7LN5 - chains D and E of the 7 polymer chains in the assembly; structure by electron microscopy, 3.09 A resolution.

[Chain D (and E)]
Name: Transitional endoplasmic reticulum ATPase
Source organism: Homo sapiens
Notes: EC 3.6.4.6; chain E of this document is another copy of the same molecule, construct and numbering; everything in this record applies to it too
UniProtKB: P55072 (TERA_HUMAN); residues 1-806 here = UniProt positions 1-806
Sequence (806 residues; each row starts with the number of its first residue):
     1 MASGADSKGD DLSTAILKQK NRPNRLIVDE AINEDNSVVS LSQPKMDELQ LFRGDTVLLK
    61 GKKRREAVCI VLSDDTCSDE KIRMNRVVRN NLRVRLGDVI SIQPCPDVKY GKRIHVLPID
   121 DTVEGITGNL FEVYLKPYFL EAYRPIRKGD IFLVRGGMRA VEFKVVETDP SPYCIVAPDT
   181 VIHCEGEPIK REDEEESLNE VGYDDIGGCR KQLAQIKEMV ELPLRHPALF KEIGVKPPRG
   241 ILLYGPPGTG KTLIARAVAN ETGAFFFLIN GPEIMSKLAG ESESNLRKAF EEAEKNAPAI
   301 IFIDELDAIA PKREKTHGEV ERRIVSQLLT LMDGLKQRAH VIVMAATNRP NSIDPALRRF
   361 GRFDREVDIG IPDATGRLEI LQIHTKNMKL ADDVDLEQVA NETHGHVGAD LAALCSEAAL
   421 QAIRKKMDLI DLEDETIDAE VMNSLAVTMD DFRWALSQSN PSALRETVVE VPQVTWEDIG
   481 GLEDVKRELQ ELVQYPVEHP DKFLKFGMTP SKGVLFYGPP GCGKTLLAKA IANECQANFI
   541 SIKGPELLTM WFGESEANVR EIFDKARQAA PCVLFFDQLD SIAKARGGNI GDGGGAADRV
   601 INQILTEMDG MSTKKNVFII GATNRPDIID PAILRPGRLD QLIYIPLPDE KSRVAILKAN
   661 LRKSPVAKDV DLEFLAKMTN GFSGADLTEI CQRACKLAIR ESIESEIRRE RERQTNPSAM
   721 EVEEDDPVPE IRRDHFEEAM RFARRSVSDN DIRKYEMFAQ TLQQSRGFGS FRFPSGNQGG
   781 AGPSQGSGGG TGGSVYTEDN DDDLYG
Unresolved in the structure: 1-11, 715-726, 776-806 (chain E: 1-11, 715-726, 767-806)
Differences from the reference sequence: engineered mutation Glu-232 (Ala in P55072), Gln-578 (Glu in P55072)
Ion coordination: Mg2+ site 1: Thr-252 (together with ATP); Mg2+ site 2: Thr-525 (together with ATP)
Ligand contacts:
  - ATP (adenosine-5'-triphosphate), molecule 1: Asp-205, Ile-206, Gly-207, Cys-209, Pro-246, Pro-247, Gly-248, Thr-249, Gly-250, Lys-251, Thr-252, Leu-253, Arg-256, Glu-305, Asn-348, Ile-380, Ile-383, His-384, Gly-408, Ala-409
  - ATP, molecule 2: Asp-333, Ala-356, Arg-359, Phe-360, Arg-362
  - ATP, molecule 3: Asp-478, Ile-479, Gly-480, Leu-482, Pro-519, Pro-520, Gly-521, Cys-522, Gly-523, Lys-524, Thr-525, Leu-526, Gln-578, Asn-624, Ile-656, Asn-660, Gly-684, Ala-685, Thr-688
  - ATP, molecule 4: Asp-609, Arg-635, Arg-638
UniProt features mapped onto this chain:
  - region: Thr-797 to Gly-806 (Interaction with UBXN6)
  - motif: Asp-802 to Gly-806 (PIM motif)
  - binding site (ATP): Pro-247 to Leu-253, Asn-348, His-384, Gly-521 to Leu-526
  - modified residue: Ala-2 (N-acetylalanine), Ser-3 (Phosphoserine), Ser-7 (Phosphoserine), Ser-13 (Phosphoserine), Ser-37 (Phosphoserine), Lys-315 (N6,N6,N6-trimethyllysine), Thr-436 (Phosphothreonine), Ser-462 (Phosphoserine), Lys-502 (N6-acetyllysine), Lys-505 (N6-acetyllysine), Lys-668 (N6-acetyllysine), Ser-702 (Phosphoserine), Lys-754 (N6-acetyllysine), Ser-770 (Phosphoserine), Ser-775 (Phosphoserine), Ser-787 (Phosphoserine), Tyr-805 (Phosphotyrosine)
  - cross-link (Glycyl lysine isopeptide (Lys-Gly)): Lys-8 (interchain with G-Cter in SUMO2), Lys-18 (interchain with G-Cter in SUMO2)
  - natural variant: Arg-95 (R95G: In IBMPFD1), Gly-97 (G97E: In CMT2Y), Ile-126 (I126F: In IBMPFD1; uncertain significance), Arg-155 (R155C: In IBMPFD1; R155H: In FTDALS6 and IBMPFD1; R155L: In IBMPFD1; R155P: In IBMPFD1; R155S: In IBMPFD1), Arg-159 (R159G: In FTDALS6; R159H: In IBMPFD1), Ala-160 (A160T: In IBMPFD1; uncertain significance), Glu-185 (E185K: In CMT2Y), Arg-191 (R191Q: In FTDALS6 and IBMPFD1), Leu-198 (L198W: In IBMPFD1), Glu-232 (A232E: In IBMPFD1; this construct carries the variant), Ile-254 (I254F: In IBMPFD1; uncertain significance), Ile-369 (I369T: In IBMPFD1; uncertain significance), 2 further natural variant entries in UniProt
  - mutagenesis: Phe-52 to Asp-55 (Abolishes interaction with NPLOC4; when associated with A-110), Arg-53 (R53A: Minor effect on affinity for ATP and ADP), Arg-86 (R86A: Strongly increased affinity for ATP. Strongly reduced affinity for ADP), Tyr-110 (Y110A: Abolishes interaction with NPLOC4; when associated with 52-A--A-55), Arg-113 to His-115 (Severely reduced binding to DERL1), Phe-131 (F131R: Severely reduced binding to DERL1), Leu-140 (L140D: Severely reduced binding to DERL1), Asp-179 (D179R: No effect on binding to DERL1), His-183 (H183W: Severely reduced binding to DERL1), Lys-251 (K251Q: Impairs ERAD degradation of HMGCR and does not inhibit interaction with RHBDD1; when associated with Q-524), Glu-305 (E305Q: Defect in ubiquitin-dependent protein degradation by the proteasome; when associated with Q-578), Lys-312 (K312A: Does not affect methylation by VCPKMT), 7 further mutagenesis entries in UniProt
What the authors report for this chain:
  - binding site for ATP: Arg-256, Asp-333, Arg-362, Asp-609, Arg-638
  - mutagenesis - W551A/F552A, R599A: abolished catalytic activity
  - mutagenesis - I590A/D592A: unchanged catalytic activity
  - contacts within the chain: Phe-552/Arg-599 (pi stacking)
  - self-association interface (contacts with another copy of this molecule); pairs are residue here / residue on that copy: Trp-551/His-317 (pi stacking)
  - disease-associated variants - A232E: increased catalytic activity (citing earlier work)
  - mutagenesis - E578Q: decreased catalytic activity (citing earlier work)
  - mutagenesis - L464A: decreased catalytic activity

[How chain D and chain E interact]
Contacting residue pairs - 207 pairs, chain D then chain E:
  Leu-12(D) / Arg-424(E)
  Leu-12(D) / Lys-425(E)
  Leu-12(D) / Asp-428(E)
  Ala-15(D) / Asp-428(E)
  Ile-16(D) / Met-427(E)  hydrophobic
  Lys-18(D) / Asp-431(E)
  Gln-19(D) / Asp-431(E)
  Lys-20(D) / Leu-429(E)
  Lys-20(D) / Asp-431(E)
  Lys-20(D) / Asp-434(E)  salt bridge
  Arg-22(D) / Glu-433(E)  hydrogen bond (side chain-backbone)
  Arg-22(D) / Asp-434(E)  salt bridge
  Arg-25(D) / Glu-433(E)  hydrogen bond (side chain-backbone)
  Glu-218(D) / Arg-424(E)  salt bridge
  Glu-221(D) / Leu-432(E)
  Leu-222(D) / Ile-423(E)  hydrophobic
  Leu-222(D) / Leu-432(E)  hydrophobic
  Arg-225(D) / Leu-432(E)
  His-226(D) / Asp-431(E)
  His-226(D) / Leu-432(E)  hydrogen bond (side chain-backbone)
  His-226(D) / Asp-434(E)
  His-226(D) / Ile-437(E)
  Leu-229(D) / Ile-423(E)  hydrophobic
  Leu-229(D) / Ile-430(E)  hydrophobic
  Leu-229(D) / Met-442(E)  hydrophobic
  Leu-229(D) / Leu-445(E)  hydrophobic
  Phe-230(D) / Leu-420(E)  hydrophobic
  Phe-230(D) / Ile-423(E)  hydrophobic
  Lys-231(D) / Glu-195(E)  salt bridge
  Glu-232(D) / Lys-389(E)  salt bridge
  Glu-232(D) / Met-442(E)
  Ile-233(D) / Met-388(E)
  Ile-233(D) / Lys-389(E)
  Ile-233(D) / Ala-419(E)
  Ile-233(D) / Leu-445(E)  hydrophobic
  Ile-233(D) / Val-447(E)  hydrophobic
  Gly-234(D) / Asn-387(E)
  Gly-234(D) / Met-388(E)
  Val-235(D) / Ser-416(E)
  Val-235(D) / Ala-419(E)  hydrophobic
  Lys-236(D) / Ser-416(E)
  Ala-279(D) / Ser-276(E)
  Ala-279(D) / Lys-277(E)  hydrogen bond (backbone-backbone)
  Gly-280(D) / Met-275(E)
  Glu-283(D) / Pro-272(E)
  Arg-287(D) / Glu-273(E)
  Arg-313(D) / Asp-307(E)  salt bridge
  Arg-313(D) / Asn-348(E)  hydrogen bond
  Arg-313(D) / Arg-349(E)
  Lys-315(D) / Glu-554(E)
  Lys-315(D) / Asn-558(E)
  His-317(D) / His-317(E)
  Glu-319(D) / Thr-316(E)
  Glu-319(D) / His-317(E)  hydrogen bond (side chain-backbone)
  Glu-319(D) / Gly-318(E)
  Glu-319(D) / Glu-321(E)
  Arg-323(D) / Pro-272(E)
  Arg-323(D) / Met-275(E)
  Arg-323(D) / Ala-308(E)
  Arg-323(D) / Glu-321(E)  salt bridge
  Ser-326(D) / Pro-272(E)
  Ser-326(D) / Ala-308(E)
  Gln-327(D) / Pro-272(E)
  Gln-327(D) / Glu-273(E)
  Thr-330(D) / Asn-270(E)
  Thr-330(D) / Glu-305(E)
  Asp-333(D) / Arg-256(E)  salt bridge
  Gly-334(D) / Thr-252(E)
  Gly-334(D) / Arg-256(E)  hydrogen bond (backbone-side chain)
  Leu-335(D) / Thr-252(E)
  Leu-335(D) / Ala-255(E)  hydrophobic
  Leu-335(D) / Arg-256(E)
  Leu-335(D) / Phe-266(E)  hydrophobic
  Leu-335(D) / Leu-268(E)  hydrophobic
  Gln-337(D) / Arg-256(E)  hydrogen bond
  Pro-355(D) / Glu-466(E)
  Ala-356(D) / Pro-247(E)  hydrophobic
  Ala-356(D) / Asn-348(E)
  Arg-358(D) / Ser-462(E)
  Arg-358(D) / Arg-465(E)
  Arg-358(D) / Glu-466(E)
  Arg-359(D) / Gly-248(E)
  Arg-359(D) / Ser-462(E)
  Arg-359(D) / Arg-465(E)
  Phe-360(D) / Ala-409(E)
  Phe-360(D) / Ala-412(E)  hydrophobic
  Phe-360(D) / Ala-413(E)  hydrophobic
  Phe-360(D) / Ser-416(E)
  Phe-363(D) / Arg-465(E)  hydrogen bond (backbone-side chain)
  Asp-364(D) / Arg-465(E)  hydrogen bond (backbone-side chain)
  Arg-365(D) / Glu-417(E)  salt bridge
  Arg-365(D) / Leu-420(E)
  Arg-365(D) / Arg-424(E)
  Glu-366(D) / Arg-465(E)  salt bridge
  Arg-487(D) / Arg-700(E)
  Glu-488(D) / Arg-693(E)  salt bridge
  Glu-488(D) / Lys-696(E)  salt bridge
  Glu-488(D) / Arg-700(E)  salt bridge
  Glu-491(D) / Lys-696(E)  salt bridge
  Glu-491(D) / Arg-700(E)  salt bridge
  Tyr-495(D) / Ile-699(E)  hydrophobic
  Tyr-495(D) / Arg-700(E)
  Tyr-495(D) / Ile-703(E)  hydrophobic
  Tyr-495(D) / Glu-704(E)
  His-499(D) / Ile-703(E)
  His-499(D) / Glu-706(E)
  Lys-502(D) / Ile-699(E)
  Lys-502(D) / Ser-702(E)  hydrogen bond
  Lys-502(D) / Ile-703(E)
  Lys-502(D) / Glu-706(E)  salt bridge
  Phe-503(D) / Ile-699(E)  hydrophobic
  Lys-505(D) / Pro-665(E)
  Lys-505(D) / Val-728(E)
  Lys-505(D) / Pro-729(E)  hydrogen bond (side chain-backbone)
  Phe-506(D) / Ser-664(E)  hydrogen bond (backbone-side chain)
  Phe-506(D) / Pro-665(E)
  Phe-506(D) / Cys-695(E)  hydrophobic
  Phe-506(D) / Ala-698(E)  hydrophobic
  Phe-506(D) / Ile-699(E)  hydrophobic
  Phe-506(D) / Val-728(E)
  Phe-506(D) / Ile-731(E)  hydrophobic
  Met-508(D) / Leu-661(E)  hydrophobic
  Met-508(D) / Ser-664(E)
  Met-508(D) / Cys-691(E)
  Met-508(D) / Gln-692(E)
  Met-508(D) / Cys-695(E)  hydrophobic
  Thr-509(D) / Gln-692(E)  hydrogen bond (backbone-side chain)
  Ser-511(D) / Glu-689(E)
  Ser-511(D) / Gln-692(E)  hydrogen bond
  Trp-551(D) / Met-550(E)  hydrophobic
  Phe-552(D) / Leu-548(E)  hydrophobic
  Phe-552(D) / Thr-549(E)
  Phe-552(D) / Ser-555(E)
  Phe-552(D) / Ala-596(E)  hydrophobic
  Phe-552(D) / Ala-597(E)
  Glu-554(D) / Met-550(E)
  Glu-556(D) / Pro-545(E)
  Arg-560(D) / Pro-545(E)  hydrogen bond (side chain-backbone)
  Arg-560(D) / Glu-546(E)
  Arg-586(D) / Asp-580(E)  salt bridge
  Arg-586(D) / Asn-624(E)
  Arg-586(D) / Arg-625(E)  hydrogen bond (backbone-side chain)
  Ile-590(D) / Gly-588(E)
  Gly-591(D) / Asn-589(E)
  Gly-593(D) / Gly-591(E)
  Gly-594(D) / Gly-591(E)  hydrogen bond (backbone-backbone)
  Gly-594(D) / Asp-592(E)
  Asp-598(D) / Lys-584(E)  salt bridge
  Arg-599(D) / Pro-545(E)
  Arg-599(D) / Leu-548(E)
  Arg-599(D) / Ser-581(E)
  Asn-602(D) / Gln-578(E)
  Asn-602(D) / Asp-580(E)  hydrogen bond
  Asn-602(D) / Ser-581(E)
  Gln-603(D) / Lys-543(E)
  Gln-603(D) / Pro-545(E)
  Gln-603(D) / Glu-546(E)
  Leu-605(D) / Gln-578(E)
  Thr-606(D) / Lys-543(E)
  Thr-606(D) / Asp-577(E)
  Thr-606(D) / Gln-578(E)
  Glu-607(D) / Lys-543(E)  salt bridge
  Gly-610(D) / Thr-525(E)
  Gly-610(D) / Lys-529(E)  hydrogen bond (backbone-side chain)
  Gly-610(D) / Asp-577(E)
  Met-611(D) / Val-469(E)
  Met-611(D) / Thr-525(E)
  Met-611(D) / Ala-528(E)  hydrophobic
  Met-611(D) / Lys-529(E)
  Met-611(D) / Phe-539(E)  hydrophobic
  Met-611(D) / Phe-575(E)  hydrophobic
  Ser-612(D) / Glu-470(E)
  Ser-612(D) / Pro-472(E)
  Thr-613(D) / Glu-470(E)  hydrogen bond (backbone-backbone)
  Thr-613(D) / Val-471(E)
  Thr-613(D) / Pro-472(E)
  Ala-632(D) / Asn-624(E)
  Leu-634(D) / Arg-744(E)  hydrogen bond (backbone-side chain)
  Arg-635(D) / Pro-520(E)
  Arg-635(D) / Gly-521(E)
  Arg-635(D) / Ala-685(E)
  Pro-636(D) / Ala-685(E)
  Pro-636(D) / Asp-686(E)
  Pro-636(D) / Arg-744(E)
  Pro-636(D) / Ser-746(E)
  Arg-638(D) / Gln-578(E)
  Leu-639(D) / Arg-744(E)
  Asp-640(D) / Glu-689(E)
  Asp-640(D) / Arg-744(E)  hydrogen bond (backbone-side chain)
  Gln-641(D) / Arg-693(E)
  Leu-642(D) / Arg-744(E)
  Ser-765(D) / Arg-745(E)  hydrogen bond (side chain-backbone)
  Arg-766(D) / Arg-741(E)
  Arg-766(D) / Ala-743(E)
  Phe-768(D) / Met-678(E)
  Phe-768(D) / Met-740(E)
  Phe-771(D) / Leu-675(E)  hydrophobic
  Phe-771(D) / Met-678(E)  hydrophobic
  Phe-771(D) / Met-740(E)  hydrophobic
  Arg-772(D) / Phe-674(E)
  Arg-772(D) / Glu-737(E)  salt bridge
  Phe-773(D) / Asp-671(E)
  Phe-773(D) / Phe-674(E)  hydrophobic
  Phe-773(D) / Arg-733(E)
  Phe-773(D) / Glu-737(E)  hydrogen bond (backbone-side chain)
  Pro-774(D) / Phe-674(E)
  Pro-774(D) / Arg-733(E)  hydrogen bond (backbone-side chain)
Also at the interface, not in a pair above, chain D (116 interface residues in all): Lys-217, Ala-228, Pro-238, Leu-278, Glu-314, Arg-322, Leu-329, His-340, Asn-351, Arg-362, Gly-507, Pro-510, Gly-553, Arg-567, Gly-587, Asp-609, Lys-615, Asp-630, Pro-631, Leu-762, Ser-775
Also at the interface, not in a pair above, chain E (133 interface residues in all): Glu-192, Phe-302, Asp-304, Pro-311, Lys-315, Gln-421, Ala-422, Ala-532, Ser-541, Gly-593, Asn-660, Val-670, Phe-682, Glu-730, Phe-736, Asp-751

[In short]
116 residues of chain D face 133 of chain E across their interface; the contacts include 26 hydrogen bonds and
20 salt bridges. Among the polar pairs are Lys-20(D)/Asp-434(E), Arg-22(D)/Asp-434(E) and
Glu-218(D)/Arg-424(E). The paper reports a binding site for ATP at Arg-256(D), Asp-333(D) and Arg-362(D) among
others; W551A/F552A and R599A of chain D abolish catalytic activity; 6 substitutions were tested in all.
Chain D and chain E are both Transitional endoplasmic reticulum ATPase (Homo sapiens); the structure, Cryo-EM
structure of human p97 in complex with Npl4/Ufd1 and polyubiquitinated Ub-Eos (CHAPSO, Class 1, Close ..., was
determined by electron microscopy, deposited together with 7LMZ, 7LN0, 7LN1, 7LN2, 7LN3, 7LN4 and 7LN6.
